9DXU - chains A and B; structure by X-ray diffraction, 1.74 A resolution.

Chain A:
Protein: 2-aminoethanethiol dioxygenase
Source organism: Homo sapiens
Notes: EC 1.13.11.19
UniProt: Q96SZ5 (AEDO_HUMAN); residue numbers follow UniProt; this construct covers 1-270
Chain sequence (271 residues; each row starts with the number of its first residue; numbering starts at 0):
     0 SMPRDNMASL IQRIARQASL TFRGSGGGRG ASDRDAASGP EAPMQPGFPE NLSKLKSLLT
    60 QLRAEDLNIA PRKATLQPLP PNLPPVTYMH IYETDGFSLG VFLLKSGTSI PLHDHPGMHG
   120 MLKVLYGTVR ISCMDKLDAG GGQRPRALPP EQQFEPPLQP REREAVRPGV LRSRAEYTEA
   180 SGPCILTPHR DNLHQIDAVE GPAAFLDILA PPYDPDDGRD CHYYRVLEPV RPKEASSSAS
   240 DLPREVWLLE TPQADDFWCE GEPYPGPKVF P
Not modelled in the structure: 0-5, 23-42, 137-143, 230-239
Sequence notes: expression tag (0); conflict Ser18 (Cys in Q96SZ5), Ser239 (Cys in Q96SZ5)
Ion coordination: Co2+: His112, His114, His193 (together with 2-amino-2-hydroxymethyl-propane-1,3-diol)
From the paper describing this entry:
  - conformationally variable residues (loop rearrangement, side-chain flip): Glu92, Asp206, Tyr212 to Cys220, Trp257
  - contacts within the chain: Tyr87-His89 (hydrogen bond), His89-Glu92 (hydrogen bond)
  - mutagenesis - E92A: increased catalytic activity on CP6
  - mutagenesis - I109A: decreased binding to RGS52-15
  - mutagenesis - I109A (35-fold): decreased binding to IL322-15
  - specificity-determining residues: Ile109
  - mutagenesis - D206A, D206E, D206N: decreased catalytic activity
  - catalytic residues: Asp206

Chain B:
Protein: CP6
Chain sequence (16 residues; numbered 0 to 15; the number before each row is that of its first residue; numbering starts at 0):
     0 XYIVKTFWLG SHRQCX
Modified positions: ACE (acetyl group) at position 0; NH2 (amino group) at position 15
Glycans and other covalent adducts: covalent link ACE_0-Cys14
From the paper describing this entry:
  - mutagenesis - F6S: increased catalytic activity with 2-aminoethanethiol dioxygenase (chain A)

How chain A and chain B interact:
Pairs across the interface - 35 pairs, chain A then chain B:
  Tyr87(A) - Trp7(B)  hydrophobic
  His89(A) - Trp7(B)
  Glu92(A) - Phe6(B)
  Ser97(A) - Phe6(B)
  Phe101(A) - Trp7(B)  hydrophobic
  Leu208(A) - Phe6(B)
  Pro211(A) - Phe6(B)
  Tyr212(A) - Thr5(B)
  Tyr212(A) - Phe6(B)  hydrogen bond (backbone-backbone)
  Tyr212(A) - Trp7(B)
  Tyr212(A) - Leu8(B)
  Tyr212(A) - Gly9(B)
  Pro214(A) - Lys4(B)
  Pro214(A) - Ser10(B)
  Asp215(A) - Lys4(B)
  Asp219(A) - Gly9(B)
  Asp219(A) - Ser10(B)  hydrogen bond (side chain-backbone)
  Cys220(A) - Leu8(B)
  Tyr222(A) - His11(B)
  Gln252(A) - His11(B)  hydrogen bond
  Gln252(A) - Arg12(B)  hydrogen bond (side chain-backbone)
  Ala253(A) - Arg12(B)  hydrogen bond (backbone-side chain)
  Asp254(A) - Arg12(B)  hydrogen bond (backbone-side chain)
  Phe256(A) - Leu8(B)  hydrophobic
  Phe256(A) - His11(B)
  Phe256(A) - Arg12(B)  hydrogen bond (backbone-side chain)
  Trp257(A) - His11(B)
  Trp257(A) - Arg12(B)
  Trp257(A) - Gln13(B)
  Trp257(A) - Cys14(B)
  Trp257(A) - NH2_15(B)
  Cys258(A) - Trp7(B)  hydrophobic
  Cys258(A) - His11(B)  hydrogen bond (backbone-side chain)
  Cys258(A) - Gln13(B)
  Glu259(A) - Gln13(B)
Interface residues without a listed pair, chain A (21 interface residues in all): Gly260
Interface features reported in the paper:
  - residue pairs: Tyr87(A)-Trp7(B) (pi stacking), Glu92(A)-Phe6(B), Asp215(A)-Lys4(B), Gln252(A)-Arg12(B) (backbone contact), Ala253(A)-Arg12(B) (backbone contact), Phe256(A)-Arg12(B) (backbone contact), Trp257(A)-Cys14(B) (pi stacking)

In short:
21 residues of chain A face 12 of chain B across their interface; the contacts include 8 hydrogen bonds. Polar
pairs include Asp219(A)-Ser10(B), Gln252(A)-His11(B) and Gln252(A)-Arg12(B). The paper describes pi stacking
between Tyr87(A) and Trp7(B) and Trp257(A) and Cys14(B); contacts between Glu92(A) and Phe6(B) and Asp215(A)
and Lys4(B); backbone contacts between Gln252(A) and Arg12(B), Ala253(A) and Arg12(B) and Phe256(A) and
Arg12(B). The paper reports the catalytic residue Asp206(A); D206A, D206E and D206N of chain A reduce
catalytic activity; 6 substitutions were tested in all.
Here chain A is 2-aminoethanethiol dioxygenase (Homo sapiens) and chain B is CP6. Entry 9DXU (Crystal
structure of cobalt-incorporated human 2-aminoethanethiol (aka cysteamine) dioxygenase (ADO) variant
C18S/C239S in complex with CP6) was determined by X-ray diffraction (same publication as 9DXB and 9DXV).
